6RD7 - chains 6 and M of the 18 polymer chains in the assembly; structure by electron microscopy, 2.73 A resolution.

[Chain 6]
Molecule: Mitochondrial ATP synthase subunit ASA6
From: Polytomella sp. Pringsheim 198.80
UniProt: D7P897 (D7P897_9CHLO); numbering as in UniProt (aligned over 1-151)
Chain sequence (151 residues; numbered 1 to 151; the number before each row is that of its first residue):
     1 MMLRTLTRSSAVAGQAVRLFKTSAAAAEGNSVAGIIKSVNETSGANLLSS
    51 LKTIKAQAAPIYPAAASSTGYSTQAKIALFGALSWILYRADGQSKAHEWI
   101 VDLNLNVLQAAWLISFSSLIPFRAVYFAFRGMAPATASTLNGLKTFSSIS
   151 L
Unresolved in the structure: 1-27

[Chain M]
Molecule: Mitochondrial ATP synthase subunit 6
From: Polytomella sp. Pringsheim 198.80
UniProt: H8PGG3 (H8PGG3_9CHLO); residues 1-327 here = UniProt positions 1-327
Chain sequence (327 residues; numbered 1 to 327; the number before each row is that of its first residue):
     1 MSVLSSVSMGSRIGSSLLGRSSAYLAQCGFSTRSNLNGSIDTSSSVFQAL
    51 SSDNENKPAASPLNVKLPGMSCSSILLPKTSRIAVPFGNQTMAMSSVRDV
   101 KTGSLPTNFLTGVYRFWRSQNPAEKPHDPVNDRLLPAVVDASDKRASIGT
   151 WATTFFCTIISCNLLGLMPFNEAPTSGLGFATGLGVSVWATATILGLSKT
   201 GFKFPGHFIPGGTPWPMAFIFVPLETISYTFRAVSLGVRLWVNMLAGHTL
   251 LHILTGMALALPFSLGFFSMVPATFGVCCLLSALVGLEYLVAVLQSGVFS
   301 ILSTVYVGEFNHDKFIGPAAKIVKKIH
Unresolved in the structure: 1-94, 206-218, 325-327
Bound ions: Zn2+: H248, H252
From the paper describing this entry:
  - Zn2+ coordination: H248, H252
  - catalytic residues: H248, E288 (proposed by the authors, not directly observed)
  - conformationally variable residues (helix shift): G247 (proposed by the authors, not directly observed)

[Interface between chain 6 and chain M]
Contacting residue pairs (46):
  W85(6) - N171(M)  hydrogen bond
  I86(6) - F170(M)  hydrophobic
  R89(6) - F170(M)  hydrogen bond (side chain-backbone)
  R89(6) - N171(M)
  R89(6) - E172(M)  salt bridge
  A90(6) - F170(M)  hydrophobic
  Q93(6) - F170(M)
  E98(6) - H252(M)  salt bridge
  I100(6) - L259(M)  hydrophobic
  V101(6) - H252(M)
  V101(6) - T255(M)
  V101(6) - L259(M)
  D102(6) - H252(M)
  N104(6) - L259(M)
  L105(6) - H248(M)
  L105(6) - L251(M)  hydrophobic
  L105(6) - H252(M)
  L105(6) - T255(M)
  N106(6) - P169(M)
  N106(6) - F170(M)  hydrogen bond (side chain-backbone)
  L108(6) - L281(M)  hydrophobic
  Q109(6) - G166(M)  hydrogen bond (side chain-backbone)
  Q109(6) - L167(M)
  Q109(6) - M168(M)
  Q109(6) - P169(M)
  W112(6) - S282(M)  hydrogen bond (side chain-backbone)
  W112(6) - V285(M)
  W112(6) - G286(M)
  W112(6) - Y289(M)  hydrophobic
  L113(6) - M168(M)  hydrophobic
  L113(6) - Y289(M)
  F116(6) - Y289(M)
  Y126(6) - L105(M)  hydrophobic
  F129(6) - L105(M)  hydrophobic
  F129(6) - N108(M)
  F129(6) - F109(M)  hydrophobic
  R130(6) - G103(M)
  R130(6) - N108(M)
  M132(6) - N108(M)
  M132(6) - F109(M)
  M132(6) - G112(M)
  A133(6) - N108(M)
  A133(6) - T111(M)
  P134(6) - R115(M)
  T136(6) - G103(M)
  T136(6) - N108(M)  hydrogen bond
Interface residues without a listed pair, chain 6 (25 interface residues in all): A110
Interface residues without a listed pair, chain M (26 interface residues in all): V113, G256

[In short]
25 residues of chain 6 face 26 of chain M across their interface; the contacts include 6 hydrogen bonds and 2
salt bridges. Polar contacts include R89(6)-E172(M), E98(6)-H252(M) and W85(6)-N171(M). H248(M) and H252(M)
form the Zn2+ site. The paper reports catalytic residues H248(M) and E288(M); Zn2+ coordination by H248(M) and
H252(M).
Here chain 6 is Mitochondrial ATP synthase subunit ASA6 and chain M is Mitochondrial ATP synthase subunit 6,
both from Polytomella sp. Pringsheim 198.80. Entry 6RD7 (CryoEM structure of Polytomella F-ATP synthase,
c-ring position 1, focussed refinement of Fo and peripheral stalk) was determined by electron microscopy (same
publication as 6RD4, 6RD5, 6RD6, 6RD8, 6RD9, 6RDA and 46 further entries).
